5OB2 - chains A and C of the 4 polymer chains in the assembly; structure by X-ray diffraction, 1.80 A resolution.

Chain A (and C):
Protein: Proto-oncogene tyrosine-protein kinase Src
From: Gallus gallus
Notes: EC 2.7.10.2; fragment: sh3 domain; chain C of this document is another copy of the same molecule, construct and numbering; everything in this record applies to it too
UniProtKB: P00523 (SRC_CHICK); numbering as in UniProt (aligned over 85-141)
Chain sequence (61 residues; each row starts with the number of its first residue):
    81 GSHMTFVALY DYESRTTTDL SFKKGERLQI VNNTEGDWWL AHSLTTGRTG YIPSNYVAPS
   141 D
Not modelled in the structure: 81-84, 141 (chain C: 81-84, 113-115, 140-141)
Construct notes: expression tag (81-84); engineered mutation T97 (Glu in P00523); conflict R128 (Gln in P00523)

How chain A and chain C interact:
Pairs across the interface (18; chain A residue first):
  D91(A) with D91(C); Y92(C); E93(C), hydrogen bond (side chain-backbone); R95(C), salt bridge
  Y92(A) with D91(C)
  E93(A) with D91(C), hydrogen bond (backbone-side chain); Y92(C); E93(C); S101(C); F102(C); K103(C)
  S94(A) with K103(C)
  R95(A) with D91(C), salt bridge; K103(C); K104(C)
  K103(A) with E93(C); S94(C); R95(C)
Other interface residues (no listed pair), chain A (9 interface residues in all): Y90, F102, K104
Other interface residues (no listed pair), chain C (11 interface residues in all): Y90, Y136

Overview:
9 residues of chain A and 11 residues of chain C are in contact, with 2 hydrogen bonds and 2 salt bridges.
Polar contacts include D91(A)-R95(C) and D91(A)-E93(C).
Chain A and chain C are both Proto-oncogene tyrosine-protein kinase Src (Gallus gallus); the structure,
Crystal structure of the c-Src-SH3 domain E97T mutant in complex with the high affinity peptide APP12, was
determined by X-ray diffraction.
